Entry 4X1K (X-ray diffraction, 3.50 A resolution); this record covers chains C and D of the 5 polymer chains in the assembly.

[Chain C]
Molecule: Tubulin alpha chain
From: Ovis aries
UniProtKB: D0VWZ0 (D0VWZ0_SHEEP); numbering as in UniProt (aligned over 1-451)
Chain sequence (451 residues; each row starts with the number of its first residue):
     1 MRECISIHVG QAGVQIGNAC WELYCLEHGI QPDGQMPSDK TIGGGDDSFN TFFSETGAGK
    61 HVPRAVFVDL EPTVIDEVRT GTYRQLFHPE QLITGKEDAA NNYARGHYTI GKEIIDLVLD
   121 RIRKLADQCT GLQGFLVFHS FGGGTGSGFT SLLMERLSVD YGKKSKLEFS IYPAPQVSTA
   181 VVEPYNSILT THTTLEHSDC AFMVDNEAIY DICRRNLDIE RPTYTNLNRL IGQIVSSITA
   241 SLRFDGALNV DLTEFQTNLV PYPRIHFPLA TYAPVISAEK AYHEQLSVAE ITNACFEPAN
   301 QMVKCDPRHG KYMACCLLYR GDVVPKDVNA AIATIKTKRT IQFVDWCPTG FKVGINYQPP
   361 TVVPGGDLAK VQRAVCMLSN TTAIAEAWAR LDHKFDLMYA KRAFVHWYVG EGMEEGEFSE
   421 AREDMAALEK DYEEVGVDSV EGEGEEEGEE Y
Unresolved in the structure: 38-45, 439-451
Small-molecule neighbours:
  - 3WZ (2-methyl-L-alanyl-N-[(3R,4S,5S)-1-{(2S)-2-[(1R,2R)-3-{[(1S)-1-carboxy-2-phenylethyl]amino}-1-methoxy-2-methyl-3-oxopropyl]pyrrolidin-1-yl}-3-methoxy-5-methyl-1-oxoheptan-4-yl]-N-methyl-L-valinamide): A247, N249, P325, V328, N329, I332, F351, V353, I355
  - GTP (guanosine-5'-triphosphate): G10, Q11, A12, Q15, I16, D69, E71, D98, A99, S140, G142, G143, G144, T145, G146, I171, P173, V177, S178, T179, E183, N206, Y224, N228, I231
  - colchicine (LOC; N-[(7S)-1,2,3,10-tetramethoxy-9-oxo-6,7-dihydro-5H-benzo[d]heptalen-7-yl]ethanamide): N101, S178, T179, A180, V181

[Chain D]
Molecule: Tubulin beta chain
From: Ovis aries
UniProtKB: D0VWY9 (D0VWY9_SHEEP); the author numbering skips numbers that UniProt does not, so the offset changes along the chain: 1-44 = UniProt 1-44; 47-360 = UniProt 45-358; 369-455 = UniProt 359-445
Chain sequence (445 residues; each row starts with the number of its first residue; note: 10 numbers in that range are skipped by the numbering (no residue carries them; nothing is unmodelled there)):
     1 MREIVHIQAG QCGNQIGAKF WEVISDEHGI DPTGSYHGDS DLQL
    47 ERINVYYNEA TGNKYVPRAI LVDLEPGTMD SVRSGPFGQI FRPDNFVFGQ SGAGNNWAKG
   107 HYTEGAELVD SVLDVVRKES ESCDCLQGFQ LTHSLGGGTG SGMGTLLISK IREEYPDRIM
   167 NTFSVMPSPK VSDTVVEPYN ATLSVHQLVE NTDETYSIDN EALYDICFRT LKLTTPTYGD
   227 LNHLVSATMS GVTTCLRFPG QLNADLRKLA VNMVPFPRLH FFMPGFAPLT SRGSQQYRAL
   287 TVPELTQQMF DSKNMMAACD PRHGRYLTVA AVFRGRMSMK EVDEQMLNVQ NKNSSYFVEW
   347 IPNNVKTAVC DIPP
   369 RGLKMSATFI GNSTAIQELF KRISEQFTAM FRRKAFLHWY TGEGMDEMEF TEAESNMNDL
   429 VSEYQQYQDA TADEQGEFEE EEGEDEA
Unresolved in the structure: 1, 442-455
Small-molecule neighbours:
  - 3WZ (2-methyl-L-alanyl-N-[(3R,4S,5S)-1-{(2S)-2-[(1R,2R)-3-{[(1S)-1-carboxy-2-phenylethyl]amino}-1-methoxy-2-methyl-3-oxopropyl]pyrrolidin-1-yl}-3-methoxy-5-methyl-1-oxoheptan-4-yl]-N-methyl-L-valinamide): Q11, Q15, K176, V177, D179, Y210, P222, T223, Y224, G225, L227, N228, R278
  - GDP (guanosine-5'-diphosphate): A9, G10, Q11, C12, Q15, I16, D69, A99, N101, S140, G142, G143, G144, T145, G146, V171, P173, V177, S178, E183, N206, Y224, N228
  - colchicine (LOC; N-[(7S)-1,2,3,10-tetramethoxy-9-oxo-6,7-dihydro-5H-benzo[d]heptalen-7-yl]ethanamide): V238, C241, L242, L248, A250, D251, K254, L255, N258, M259, T314, V315, A316, V318, N350, K352, A354, I378

[How chain C and chain D interact]
Residue-residue contacts (56):
  E71(C) with N249(D)
  K96(C) with D130(D), salt bridge
  E97(C) with R164(D), salt bridge; R253(D), salt bridge
  D98(C) with N249(D); D251(D); K254(D)
  A100(C) with R253(D); K254(D); V257(D)
  N101(C) with K254(D), hydrogen bond; N258(D)
  R105(C) with R164(D); R253(D)
  P175(C) with N349(D)
  S178(C) with K352(D)
  T179(C) with K352(D)
  A180(C) with N258(D); K352(D)
  V181(C) with N258(D), hydrogen bond (backbone-side chain); I347(D), hydrophobic; P348(D); N349(D); N350(D)
  V182(C) with N258(D)
  E220(C) with K326(D), salt bridge
  R221(C) with M325(D); K326(D); D329(D), salt bridge
  K394(C) with P348(D); N349(D), hydrogen bond
  L397(C) with E345(D); W346(D); P348(D), hydrophobic; A440(D), hydrophobic
  M398(C) with W346(D), hydrogen bond (backbone-backbone); P348(D)
  K401(C) with F262(D); W346(D); T439(D), hydrogen bond (side chain-backbone)
  R402(C) with F262(D)
  A403(C) with P261(D); F262(D), hydrophobic
  F404(C) with V257(D); N258(D); V260(D); P261(D), hydrogen bond (backbone-backbone); I347(D), hydrophobic
  H406(C) with V260(D); P261(D), hydrogen bond (side chain-backbone); F262(D); P263(D)
  W407(C) with D199(D); A256(D); V257(D), hydrogen bond (side chain-backbone); V260(D), hydrogen bond (side chain-backbone)
Interface residues without a listed pair, chain C (25 interface residues in all): Q11
Interface residues without a listed pair, chain D (28 interface residues in all): T314, Y435

[In short]
25 residues of chain C face 28 of chain D across their interface; the contacts include 9 hydrogen bonds and 5
salt bridges. Polar contacts include K96(C)-D130(D), E97(C)-R164(D) and E97(C)-R253(D). Colchicine is bound
between chain C and chain D.
Chain C is Tubulin alpha chain and chain D is Tubulin beta chain, both from Ovis aries; the structure,
Discovery of cytotoxic Dolastatin 10 analogs with N-terminal modifications, was determined by X-ray
diffraction (same publication as 4X1I, 4X1Y and 4X20).
